4IG9 - chains A and B; structure by X-ray diffraction, 2.64 A resolution.

# Chain A
Name: NAD-dependent protein deacetylase sirtuin-1
Organism: Homo sapiens
Notes: EC 3.5.1.-
UniProt: Q96EB6 (SIR1_HUMAN); numbering as in UniProt (aligned over 234-510)
Sequence (281 residues; each row starts with the number of its first residue; note: 234 numbers in that range are skipped by the numbering (no residue carries them; nothing is unmodelled there); numbers below 1 keep their minus sign (Gly-4 is residue -4)):
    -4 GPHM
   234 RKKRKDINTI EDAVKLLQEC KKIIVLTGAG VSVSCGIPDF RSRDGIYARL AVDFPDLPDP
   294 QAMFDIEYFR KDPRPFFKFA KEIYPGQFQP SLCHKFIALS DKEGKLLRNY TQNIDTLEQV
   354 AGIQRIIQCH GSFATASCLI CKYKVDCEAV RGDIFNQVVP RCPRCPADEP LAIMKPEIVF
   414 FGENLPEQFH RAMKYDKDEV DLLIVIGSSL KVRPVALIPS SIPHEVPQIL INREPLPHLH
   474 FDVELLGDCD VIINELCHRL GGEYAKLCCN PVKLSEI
Not modelled in the structure: -4 to -2, 502-510
Sequence notes: expression tag (-4 to -1)
Bound ions: Zn2+: Cys371, Cys374, Cys395, Cys398
UniProt features mapped onto this chain:
  - region: Ile256 to Leu259 (Required for interaction with the sumoylated form of CCAR2)
  - motif: Ala425 to Asp431 (Nuclear export signal)
  - active site: His363 (Proton acceptor)
  - binding site (NAD(+)): Gln345 to Asp348, Gly440 to Ser442, Asn465 to Glu467, Cys482
  - binding site (Zn(2+)): Cys371, Cys374, Cys395, Cys398
  - modified residue: Lys238 (N6-acetyllysine), Lys377 (N6-acetyllysine), Cys395 (S-nitrosocysteine), Cys398 (S-nitrosocysteine), Lys430 (N6-acetyllysine)
  - mutagenesis: Lys235 (K235R: Impairs in vitro methylation by SETD7; when associated with R-233, R-236 and R-238), Lys236 (K236R: Impairs in vitro methylation by SETD7; when associated with R-233, R-235 and R-238), Lys238 (K238R: Impairs in vitro methylation by SETD7; when associated with R-233, R-235a and R-236), Ile256 to Ile257 (Loss of interaction with the sumoylated form of CCAR2. No effect on its deacetylation activity), His363 (H363Y: Loss of function; abolishes both protein deacetylase, delactylase and decrotonylase activities. Reduces the interaction with CCAR2 and APEX1. Increases acetylation of APEX1), Phe474 (F474A: Abolishes phosphorylation at Ser-47, restores deacetylation activity and inhibits DNA damage-induced apoptosis)
From the paper describing this entry:
  - Zn2+ coordination: Cys371, Cys374, Cys395, Cys398
  - conformationally variable residues (order/disorder transition): Asn503 to Ile510
  - catalytic residues: His363 (citing earlier work)
  - mutagenesis - N346A, D348N: abolished expression
  - mutagenesis - S265A, R466A, D481A: decreased catalytic activity
  - mutagenesis - Q345A, I347A, H363A, F414A: abolished catalytic activity
  - mutagenesis - N346A, D348N: decreased stability
  - mutagenesis - R276A: increased catalytic activity with NAD-dependent protein deacetylase sirtuin-1 (chain A)
  - mutagenesis - R276A: unchanged catalytic activity on in the absence of the CTR

# Chain B
Name: NAD-dependent protein deacetylase sirtuin-1
Organism: Homo sapiens
UniProt: Q96EB6 (SIR1_HUMAN); numbering as in UniProt (aligned over 641-665)
Sequence (31 residues; row label = number of the first residue in the row; note: 641 numbers in that range are skipped by the numbering (no residue carries them; nothing is unmodelled there); numbers below 1 keep their minus sign (Gly-6 is residue -6)):
    -6 GPHMGS
   641 QYLFLPPNRY IFHGAEVYSD SEDDV
Not modelled in the structure: -6 to -3, 660-665
Sequence notes: expression tag (-6 to -1)
UniProt features mapped onto this chain:
  - modified residue (Phosphoserine): Ser659, Ser661
  - mutagenesis: Ser659 (S659A: Reduces in vitro phosphorylation by CaMK2; when associated with S-661. Greatly reduces in vivo phosphorylation; when associated with A-661), Ser661 (S661A: Reduces in vitro phosphorylation by CaMK2; when associated with S-659. Greatly reduces in vivo phosphorylation; when associated with A-659)
From the paper describing this entry:
  - post-translational modification sites: Tyr650, Tyr658, Ser659 (citing earlier work)
  - mutagenesis - E656A: increased catalytic activity with NAD-dependent protein deacetylase sirtuin-1 (chain A)

# How chain A and chain B interact
Residue-residue contacts - 37 pairs, chain A then chain B:
  Lys236(A) with Asn648(B)
  Asn241(A) with Pro647(B); Asn648(B); Tyr650(B)
  Thr242(A) with Tyr650(B)
  Ile243(A) with Tyr650(B), hydrogen bond (backbone-side chain); Phe652(B), hydrophobic
  Glu244(A) with Tyr650(B)
  Arg466(A) with Gly654(B); Ala655(B); Glu656(B), salt bridge
  Glu467(A) with Glu656(B)
  Pro468(A) with Arg649(B); Val657(B)
  Phe474(A) with Asn648(B), hydrogen bond (backbone-side chain)
  Asp475(A) with Asn648(B), hydrogen bond (backbone-side chain)
  Val476(A) with Asn648(B)
  Glu477(A) with Asn648(B), hydrogen bond (backbone-backbone); Arg649(B), salt bridge; Tyr650(B), hydrogen bond (backbone-backbone)
  Leu478(A) with Tyr650(B), hydrophobic
  Leu479(A) with Arg649(B); Tyr650(B), hydrogen bond (backbone-backbone); Ile651(B); Phe652(B), hydrogen bond (backbone-backbone); Ala655(B); Val657(B), hydrophobic
  Gly480(A) with His653(B); Gly654(B); Ala655(B)
  Asp481(A) with His653(B), hydrogen bond (backbone-backbone); Gly654(B)
  Ile485(A) with Phe652(B), hydrophobic
  Glu488(A) with Gly-2(B); Ser-1(B), hydrogen bond (side chain-backbone); Phe652(B)
  Arg492(A) with Tyr642(B)
Also at the interface, not in a pair above, chain A (22 interface residues in all): Val484, Asn487, His491
Interface features reported in the paper:
  - hot spots on chain B (mutagenesis) - Y650A, Y650D, I651A, I651D: abolished binding to NAD-dependent protein deacetylase sirtuin-1 (chain A)

# In short
22 residues of chain A face 14 of chain B across their interface; the contacts include 9 hydrogen bonds and 2
salt bridges. Among the polar pairs are Arg466(A)-Glu656(B), Glu477(A)-Arg649(B) and Ile243(A)-Tyr650(B). From
the paper: the catalytic residue His363(A); Q345A, I347A and H363A of chain A, among others, abolish catalytic
activity; 15 substitutions were tested in all.
Chain A is NAD-dependent protein deacetylase sirtuin-1 and chain B is NAD-dependent protein deacetylase
sirtuin-1, both from Homo sapiens; the structure, Structure of NAD-dependent protein deacetylase sirtuin-1
(open state, 2.64 A), was determined by X-ray diffraction (same publication as 4KXQ).
